PDB entry 7N8Y | electron microscopy, 3.65 A resolution | chains B and D of the 4 polymer chains in the assembly

[Chain B (and D)]
Molecule: Phenylalanine--tRNA ligase beta subunit
Organism: Salmonella enterica subsp. enterica serovar Typhimurium
Notes: EC 6.1.1.20; chain D of this document is another copy of the same molecule, construct and numbering; everything in this record applies to it too
UniProtKB: A0A0D6GBX6 (A0A0D6GBX6_SALTM); residue numbers follow UniProt; this construct covers 1-795
Chain sequence (795 residues; row label = number of the first residue in the row):
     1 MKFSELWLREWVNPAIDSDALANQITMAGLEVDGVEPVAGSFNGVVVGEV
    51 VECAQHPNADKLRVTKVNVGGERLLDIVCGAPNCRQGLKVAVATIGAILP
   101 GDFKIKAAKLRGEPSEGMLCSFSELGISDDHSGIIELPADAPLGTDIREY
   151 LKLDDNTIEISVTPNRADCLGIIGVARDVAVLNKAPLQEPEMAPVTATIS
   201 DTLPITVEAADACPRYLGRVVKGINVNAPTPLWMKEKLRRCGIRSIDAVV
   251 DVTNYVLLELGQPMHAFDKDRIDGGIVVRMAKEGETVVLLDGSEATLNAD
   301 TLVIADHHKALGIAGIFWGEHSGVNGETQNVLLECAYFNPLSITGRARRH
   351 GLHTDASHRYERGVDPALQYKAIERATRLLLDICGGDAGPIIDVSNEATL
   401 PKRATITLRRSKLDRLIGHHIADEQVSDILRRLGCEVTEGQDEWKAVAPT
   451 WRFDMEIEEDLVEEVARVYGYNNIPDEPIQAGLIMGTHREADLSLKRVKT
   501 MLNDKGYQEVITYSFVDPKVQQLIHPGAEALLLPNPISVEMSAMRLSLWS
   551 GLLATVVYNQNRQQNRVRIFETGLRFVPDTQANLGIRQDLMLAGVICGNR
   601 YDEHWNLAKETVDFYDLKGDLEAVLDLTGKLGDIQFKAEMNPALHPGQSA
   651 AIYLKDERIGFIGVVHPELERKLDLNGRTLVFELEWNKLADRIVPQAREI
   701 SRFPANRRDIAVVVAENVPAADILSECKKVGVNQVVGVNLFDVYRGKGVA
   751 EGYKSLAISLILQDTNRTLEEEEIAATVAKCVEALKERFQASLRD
Sequence notes: engineered mutation Trp-318 (Gly in A0A0D6GBX6)
From the paper describing this entry:
  - mutagenesis - G318W (7.5-fold): decreased catalytic activity on Tyr-tRNAPhe (citing earlier work)
  - conformationally variable residues (side-chain flip): Arg-111, Tyr-216, Arg-244, Asn-254, His-265, Met-280, Lys-282, Glu-334, Ala-336, Thr-354
  - post-translational modification sites: Arg-111, Lys-184, Met-280, Lys-282 (citing earlier work)

[How chain B and chain D interact]
Contacting residue pairs (42; chain B residue first):
  Pro-478(B) with Leu-483(D); Ile-484(D), hydrophobic
  Ile-479(B) with Gly-482(D); Leu-483(D), hydrogen bond (backbone-backbone)
  Ala-481(B) with Ile-479(D); Gln-480(D); Ala-481(D), hydrogen bond (backbone-backbone); Leu-483(D), hydrophobic
  Gly-482(B) with Ile-479(D); Gln-480(D)
  Leu-483(B) with Ile-479(D), hydrogen bond (backbone-backbone); Ala-481(D), hydrophobic
  Ile-484(B) with Pro-478(D), hydrophobic
  Arg-497(B) with Thr-500(D); Asp-504(D), salt bridge
  Thr-500(B) with Arg-497(D)
  Asp-504(B) with Arg-497(D), salt bridge; Thr-500(D); Met-501(D); Asp-504(D); Lys-505(D)
  Lys-505(B) with Asp-504(D)
  Arg-562(B) with Arg-702(D)
  Gln-563(B) with Pro-704(D)
  Tyr-601(B) with Tyr-601(D)
  Asp-602(B) with Asn-739(D), hydrogen bond (backbone-side chain)
  Glu-603(B) with Asn-739(D), hydrogen bond (backbone-side chain); Leu-740(D)
  His-604(B) with Phe-741(D)
  Trp-605(B) with Tyr-615(D), hydrophobic; Leu-740(D); Phe-741(D)
  Tyr-615(B) with Trp-605(D), hydrophobic
  Arg-702(B) with Arg-562(D)
  Pro-704(B) with Gln-563(D)
  Asn-739(B) with Glu-603(D), hydrogen bond
  Leu-740(B) with Glu-603(D); His-604(D); Trp-605(D), hydrophobic
  Phe-741(B) with Glu-603(D); His-604(D); Trp-605(D)
Interface residues without a listed pair, chain B (27 interface residues in all): Gln-480, Met-501, Arg-707, Asp-742
Interface residues without a listed pair, chain D (25 interface residues in all): Asn-561

[Overview]
27 residues of chain B face 25 of chain D across their interface, with 6 hydrogen bonds and 2 salt bridges.
Polar pairs include Arg-497(B)/Asp-504(D), Asp-602(B)/Asn-739(D) and Glu-603(B)/Asn-739(D). From the paper:
G318W of chain B reduces catalytic activity on Tyr-tRNAPhe; modification sites Arg-111(B), Lys-184(B) and
Met-280(B) among others.
Chain B and chain D are both Phenylalanine--tRNA ligase beta subunit (Salmonella enterica subsp. enterica
serovar Typhimurium); the structure, Oxidized PheRS G318W from Salmonella enterica serovar Typhimurium, was
determined by electron microscopy.
